PDB entry 1RGO | solution NMR | chains D and A

== Chain D ==
Molecule: 9-nt RNA strand
Sequence (9 nucleotides; row label = number of the first residue in the row):
     1 UUAUUUAUU

== Chain A ==
Name: Butyrate response factor 2
Organism: Homo sapiens
UniProtKB: P47974 (TISD_HUMAN); residue numbers follow UniProt; this construct covers 151-220
Chain sequence (70 residues; numbered 151 to 220; the number before each row is that of its first residue):
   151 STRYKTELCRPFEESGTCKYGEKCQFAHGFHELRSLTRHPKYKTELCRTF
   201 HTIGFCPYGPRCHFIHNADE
Metal / ion sites: Zn2+ site 1: Cys-159, Cys-168, Cys-174, His-178; Zn2+ site 2: Cys-197, Cys-206, Cys-212, His-216
Swiss-Prot annotation at these positions:
  - zinc finger: Arg-153 to His-181 (C3H1-type 1), Lys-191 to Asp-219 (C3H1-type 2)
  - motif: Arg-153 to Leu-158 (RNA-binding)

== How chain D and chain A interact ==
Contacting residue pairs - 43 pairs, chain D then chain A:
  U1(D) / Glu-195(A)  sugar contact
  U1(D) / Arg-198(A)  base contact
  U1(D) / Phe-214(A)  sugar contact
  U2(D) / His-189(A)  sugar contact
  U2(D) / Lys-191(A)  phosphate contact
  U2(D) / Lys-193(A)  base contact
  U2(D) / Thr-194(A)  base contact
  U2(D) / Glu-195(A)  base contact
  U2(D) / His-213(A)  base contact
  U2(D) / Phe-214(A)  base contact
  A3(D) / Leu-196(A)  base contact
  A3(D) / Cys-197(A)  base contact
  A3(D) / Arg-198(A)  base contact
  A3(D) / Phe-214(A)  base contact
  U4(D) / Thr-199(A)  base contact
  U4(D) / Tyr-208(A)  base contact
  U4(D) / Cys-212(A)  base contact
  U4(D) / His-213(A)  base contact
  U4(D) / Phe-214(A)  base contact
  U5(D) / Arg-153(A)  phosphate contact
  U5(D) / Tyr-208(A)  base contact
  U5(D) / Arg-211(A)  base contact
  U5(D) / His-213(A)  phosphate contact
  U6(D) / Arg-153(A)  phosphate contact
  U6(D) / Lys-155(A)  base contact
  U6(D) / Thr-156(A)  base contact
  U6(D) / Glu-157(A)  base contact
  U6(D) / Gln-175(A)  base contact
  U6(D) / Phe-176(A)  base contact
  A7(D) / Glu-157(A)  base contact
  A7(D) / Leu-158(A)  base contact
  A7(D) / Cys-159(A)  base contact
  A7(D) / Arg-160(A)  base contact
  A7(D) / Pro-161(A)  base contact
  A7(D) / Phe-176(A)  base contact
  A7(D) / Arg-211(A)  phosphate contact
  U8(D) / Tyr-170(A)  base contact
  U8(D) / Cys-174(A)  base contact
  U8(D) / Gln-175(A)  base contact
  U8(D) / Phe-176(A)  base contact
  U9(D) / Lys-169(A)  base contact
  U9(D) / Tyr-170(A)  base contact
  U9(D) / Lys-173(A)  base contact
Interface residues without a listed pair, chain A (32 interface residues in all): Tyr-154, Cys-168, Tyr-192, Cys-206

== In short ==
The interface between chain D and chain A involves 9 residues on one side and 32 on the other. Cys-159(A),
Cys-168(A), Cys-174(A) and His-178(A) coordinate Zn2+ site 1. The Zn2+ site 2 is built by Cys-197(A),
Cys-206(A), Cys-212(A) and His-216(A).
Here chain D is a 9-nt RNA strand and chain A is Butyrate response factor 2 (Homo sapiens). Entry 1RGO
(Structural Basis for Recognition of the mRNA Class II AU-Rich Element by the Tandem Zinc Finger ...) was
determined by solution NMR.
